PDB entry 3JQM | X-ray diffraction, 2.50 A resolution | chains A and E of the 3 polymer chains in the assembly

Chain A (and E):
Name: Molybdenum cofactor biosynthesis protein C
Organism: Thermus thermophilus
Notes: chain E of this document is another copy of the same molecule, construct and numbering; everything in this record applies to it too
Reference sequence: Q5SHE1 (Q5SHE1_THET8); numbering as in UniProt (aligned over 1-157)
Sequence (157 residues; row label = number of the first residue in the row):
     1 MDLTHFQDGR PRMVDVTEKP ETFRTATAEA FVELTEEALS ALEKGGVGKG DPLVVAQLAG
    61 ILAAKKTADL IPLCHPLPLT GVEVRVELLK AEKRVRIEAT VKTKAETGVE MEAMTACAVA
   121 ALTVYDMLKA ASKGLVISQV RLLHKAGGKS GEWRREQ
Disordered / not traced: 1-8, 156-157 (chain E: 1-6, 156-157)
Small-molecule neighbours:
  - citrate anion (FLC): Lys19, Arg24, Glu106, Thr107, Gly108, Glu110, Lys133, Lys145, Gly147, Lys149, Ser150
  - GTP (guanosine-5'-triphosphate): Val14, Val47, Gly48, Lys49, Leu73, Cys74, His75, Thr107, Gly108, Glu110, Met111, Asp126, Lys129, Ala130, Ser150
What the authors report for this chain:
  - binding site for GTP: Val47, Lys49, Cys74, His75, Thr107, Asp126, Lys129
  - binding site for citrate anion: Arg24, Glu110, Lys145, Lys149
  - conformationally variable residues (loop rearrangement): Gly148 to Gly151

Chain A / chain E interface:
Contacting residue pairs - 33 pairs, chain A then chain E:
  Phe23(A) - Thr17(E)
  Gln57(A) - Pro11(E)  hydrogen bond (side chain-backbone)
  Ile61(A) - Pro11(E)
  Ile61(A) - Pro72(E)
  Ile61(A) - Leu73(E)  hydrophobic
  Leu62(A) - Pro72(E)  hydrophobic
  Lys65(A) - Met13(E)
  Lys65(A) - Ala68(E)  hydrogen bond (side chain-backbone)
  Lys65(A) - Ile71(E)  hydrogen bond (side chain-backbone)
  Lys65(A) - Pro72(E)  hydrogen bond (side chain-backbone)
  Lys65(A) - Cys74(E)  hydrogen bond (side chain-backbone)
  Lys65(A) - Pro76(E)
  Lys66(A) - Asp69(E)  salt bridge
  Pro78(A) - Pro76(E)
  Leu79(A) - Met13(E)
  Leu79(A) - His75(E)
  Thr80(A) - Val14(E)
  Thr80(A) - Asp15(E)
  Thr80(A) - Val16(E)  hydrogen bond (backbone-backbone)
  Thr80(A) - Thr17(E)  hydrogen bond
  Thr80(A) - His75(E)  hydrogen bond (backbone-side chain)
  Gly81(A) - Met13(E)
  Val82(A) - Arg12(E)
  Val82(A) - Met13(E)  hydrogen bond (backbone-backbone)
  Glu83(A) - Arg10(E)  salt bridge
  Glu83(A) - Arg12(E)  salt bridge
  Val84(A) - Arg10(E)  hydrogen bond (backbone-side chain)
  Arg85(A) - Gln7(E)
  Arg85(A) - Arg10(E)
  Lys102(A) - Asp15(E)  salt bridge
  Lys102(A) - Thr17(E)
  Thr103(A) - Thr17(E)
  Lys104(A) - Glu21(E)  salt bridge
Also at the interface, not in a pair above, chain A (19 interface residues in all): Leu58, Leu77
Also at the interface, not in a pair above, chain E (19 interface residues in all): Glu106

Summary:
Chain A and chain E each contribute 19 residues to their interface, with 10 hydrogen bonds and 5 salt bridges.
Polar contacts include Lys66(A)-Asp69(E), Glu83(A)-Arg10(E) and Glu83(A)-Arg12(E). From the paper: a binding
site for GTP at Val47(A), Lys49(A) and Cys74(A) among others; a binding site for citrate anion at Arg24(A),
Glu110(A) and Lys145(A) among others.
Both chains are Molybdenum cofactor biosynthesis protein C (Thermus thermophilus). Entry 3JQM (Binding of
5'-GTP to molybdenum cofactor biosynthesis protein MoaC from Thermus theromophilus HB8) was determined by
X-ray diffraction, deposited together with 3JQJ and 3JQK.
